PDB entry 5C4X | X-ray diffraction, 4.00 A resolution | chains D and G of the 15 polymer chains in the assembly

[Chain D]
Protein: DNA-directed RNA polymerase II subunit RPB4
From: Saccharomyces cerevisiae (strain ATCC 204508 / S288c)
UniProtKB: P20433 (RPB4_YEAST); numbering as in UniProt (aligned over 1-221)
Sequence (221 residues; each row starts with the number of its first residue):
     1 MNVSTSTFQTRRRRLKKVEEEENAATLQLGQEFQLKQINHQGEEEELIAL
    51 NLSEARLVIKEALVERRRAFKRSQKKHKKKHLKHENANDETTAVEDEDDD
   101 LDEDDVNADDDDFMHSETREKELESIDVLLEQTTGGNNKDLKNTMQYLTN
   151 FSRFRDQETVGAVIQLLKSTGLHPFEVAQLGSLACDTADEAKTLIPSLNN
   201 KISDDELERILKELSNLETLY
Not modelled in the structure: 1-3, 77-116
UniProt features mapped onto this chain:
  - modified residue: M1 (N-acetylmethionine), T91 (Phosphothreonine), T92 (Phosphothreonine)

[Chain G]
Protein: DNA-directed RNA polymerase II subunit RPB7
From: Saccharomyces cerevisiae (strain ATCC 204508 / S288c)
UniProtKB: P34087 (RPB7_YEAST); numbering as in UniProt (aligned over 1-171)
Sequence (179 residues; numbered 1 to 179; the number before each row is that of its first residue):
     1 MFFIKDLSLNITLHPSFFGPRMKQYLKTKLLEEVEGSCTGKFGYILCVLD
    51 YDNIDIQRGRILPTDGSAEFNVKYRAVVFKPFKGEVVDGTVVSCSQHGFE
   101 VQVGPMKVFVTKHLMPQDLTFNAGSNPPSYQSSEDVITIKSRIRVKIEGC
   151 ISQVSSIHAIGSIKEDYLGAILEHHHHHH
Not modelled in the structure: 172-179
Sequence notes: expression tag (172-179)
UniProt features mapped onto this chain:
  - mutagenesis: V108 to H113 (Lowers nucleic-acid binding of RPB4-RPB7 by 10-fold; no effect on association with Pol II core complex; abolishes transcriptional activity of Pol II), I151 to H158 (No effect on nucleic-acid binding of RPB4-RPB7 and on association with Pol II core complex; abolishes transcriptional activity of Pol II)

[Chain D / chain G interface]
Pairs across the interface (105):
  S4(D) with L9(G)
  T5(D) with L7(G); S8(G), hydrogen bond (side chain-backbone); Y74(G)
  S6(D) with K41(G); F42(G)
  T7(D) with L7(G); S8(G), hydrogen bond (side chain-backbone); F42(G)
  F8(D) with K5(G); D6(G); L7(G), hydrophobic
  E22(D) with K83(G)
  N23(D) with K80(G); F82(G); K83(G), hydrogen bond (backbone-backbone)
  A24(D) with K83(G)
  A25(D) with K83(G); G84(G); E85(G)
  L29(D) with F3(G), hydrophobic; F82(G), hydrophobic
  G30(D) with F82(G)
  E32(D) with K5(G), salt bridge; K41(G); F42(G)
  F33(D) with F3(G), hydrophobic; K5(G); K41(G); F42(G); V78(G), hydrophobic; K80(G)
  Q37(D) with K5(G), hydrogen bond
  I38(D) with D6(G)
  N39(D) with D6(G); R75(G), hydrogen bond
  H40(D) with D6(G), hydrogen bond (side chain-backbone); L7(G), hydrogen bond (side chain-backbone); S8(G); K73(G); Y74(G), hydrogen bond (side chain-backbone)
  E45(D) with R75(G), salt bridge
  L47(D) with F3(G), hydrophobic
  I48(D) with F3(G); I4(G), hydrogen bond (backbone-backbone); R75(G)
  A49(D) with F2(G); F3(G), hydrophobic
  L50(D) with F2(G), hydrogen bond (backbone-backbone); I4(G), hydrophobic
  A55(D) with F2(G), hydrophobic
  V58(D) with L49(G), hydrophobic
  I59(D) with C47(G), hydrophobic; V77(G), hydrophobic
  A62(D) with C47(G), hydrophobic; L49(G), hydrophobic
  E65(D) with D52(G)
  R66(D) with L31(G); E35(G), salt bridge; V48(G), hydrogen bond (side chain-backbone)
  A69(D) with D52(G)
  S73(D) with R21(G); Q24(G), hydrogen bond
  T134(D) with E35(G), hydrogen bond
  N138(D) with E35(G), hydrogen bond (side chain-backbone); G36(G)
  D140(D) with G36(G); Y44(G); P105(G)
  L141(D) with L46(G); C47(G), hydrophobic
  N143(D) with Q102(G); G104(G)
  T144(D) with F2(G); L46(G); P105(G)
  Y147(D) with D88(G), hydrogen bond (side chain-backbone); G89(G); Q102(G); V103(G); G104(G)
  L148(D) with F2(G), hydrophobic
  N150(D) with R142(G), hydrogen bond (backbone-side chain)
  F151(D) with D88(G); G89(G); T90(G); R142(G); I171(G), hydrophobic
  F175(D) with M1(G); F3(G), hydrophobic; F82(G), hydrophobic; E85(G)
  A178(D) with M1(G)
  Q179(D) with E85(G); V86(G), hydrogen bond (side chain-backbone)
  L183(D) with V86(G); D88(G); R144(G)
  A184(D) with R144(G), hydrogen bond (backbone-side chain)
  D189(D) with Y167(G), hydrogen bond
  E190(D) with Y167(G)
  T193(D) with Y167(G)
  L194(D) with V86(G); R144(G); Y167(G)
Other interface residues (no listed pair), chain D (56 interface residues in all): Q9, T10, R13, Q41, L63, R72, K76
Other interface residues (no listed pair), chain G (49 interface residues in all): T39, D50, Y51, V87, D166

[In short]
56 residues of chain D and 49 residues of chain G are in contact, with 19 hydrogen bonds and 3 salt bridges.
Polar pairs include E32(D)-K5(G), E45(D)-R75(G) and R66(D)-E35(G). From UniProt: 14 mutagenesis sites on chain
G.
Here chain D is DNA-directed RNA polymerase II subunit RPB4 and chain G is DNA-directed RNA polymerase II
subunit RPB7, both from Saccharomyces cerevisiae (strain ATCC 204508 / S288c). Entry 5C4X (Crystal structure
of a transcribing RNA Polymerase II complex reveals a complete transcription bubble) was determined by X-ray
diffraction (same publication as 5C3E, 5C44, 5C4A and 5C4J).
